PDB entry 1GQK | X-ray diffraction, 1.90 A resolution | chains A and B

# Chain A (and B)
Molecule: Alpha-D-glucuronidase
Organism: Cellvibrio japonicus
Notes: EC 3.2.1.139; chain B of this document is another copy of the same molecule, construct and numbering; everything in this record applies to it too
UniProtKB: Q8VP74 (Q8VP74_9GAMM); residues 5-712 here correspond to UniProt positions 25-732 (UniProt number = residue number + 20)
Chain sequence (708 residues; row label = number of the first residue in the row):
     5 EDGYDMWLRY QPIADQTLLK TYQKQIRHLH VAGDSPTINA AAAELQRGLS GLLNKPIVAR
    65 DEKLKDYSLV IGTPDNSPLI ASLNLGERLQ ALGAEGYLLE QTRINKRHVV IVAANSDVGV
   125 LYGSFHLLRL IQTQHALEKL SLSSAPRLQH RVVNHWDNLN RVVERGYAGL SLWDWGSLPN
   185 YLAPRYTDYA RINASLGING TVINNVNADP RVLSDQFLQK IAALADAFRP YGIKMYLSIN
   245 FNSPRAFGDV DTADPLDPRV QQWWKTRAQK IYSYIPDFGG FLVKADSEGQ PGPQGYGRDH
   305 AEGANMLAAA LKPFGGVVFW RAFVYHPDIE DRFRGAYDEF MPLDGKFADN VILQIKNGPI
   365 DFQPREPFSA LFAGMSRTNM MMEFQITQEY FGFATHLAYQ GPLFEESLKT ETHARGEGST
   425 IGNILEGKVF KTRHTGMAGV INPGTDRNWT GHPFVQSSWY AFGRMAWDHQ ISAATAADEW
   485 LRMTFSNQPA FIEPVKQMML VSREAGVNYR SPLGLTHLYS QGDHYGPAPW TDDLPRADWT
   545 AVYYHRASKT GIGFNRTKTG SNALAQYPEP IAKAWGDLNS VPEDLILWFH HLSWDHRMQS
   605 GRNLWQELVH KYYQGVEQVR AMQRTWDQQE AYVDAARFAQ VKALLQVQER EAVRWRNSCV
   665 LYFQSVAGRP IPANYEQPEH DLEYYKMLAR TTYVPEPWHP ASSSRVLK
Residues lining bound ligands: beta-D-glucopyranuronic acid (BDP): Trp160, Glu168, Arg169, Val210, Asn211, Lys288, Glu292, Arg325, Phe327, Lys360, Asp365, Phe366, Glu393, Tyr394, His528

# How chain A and chain B interact
Residue-residue contacts (81):
  Asp6(A) - Arg451(B)  salt bridge
  Leu163(A) - Tyr697(B)  hydrogen bond (backbone-side chain)
  Asn164(A) - Tyr697(B)
  Asn164(A) - Pro701(B)
  Asn164(A) - Ser706(B)
  Asn164(A) - Ser707(B)  hydrogen bond
  Arg165(A) - Tyr697(B)
  Gly173(A) - Leu174(B)
  Leu174(A) - Gly173(B)
  Leu174(A) - Leu174(B)  hydrophobic
  Leu174(A) - Pro701(B)  hydrophobic
  Trp179(A) - Tyr697(B)  hydrophobic
  Gly180(A) - Thr399(B)
  Gly180(A) - Val651(B)
  Gly180(A) - Tyr697(B)
  Gly180(A) - Pro699(B)
  Ser181(A) - Leu648(B)
  Asn184(A) - Ala647(B)
  Asn184(A) - Gln650(B)  hydrogen bond
  Asn184(A) - Val651(B)
  Asn184(A) - Arg654(B)  hydrogen bond
  Tyr185(A) - Gln644(B)
  Tyr185(A) - Ala647(B)  hydrophobic
  Ala212(A) - Arg709(B)  hydrogen bond (backbone-side chain)
  Asp213(A) - Arg709(B)
  Pro214(A) - Arg709(B)
  Arg215(A) - Tyr697(B)
  Arg215(A) - Ser706(B)  hydrogen bond (side chain-backbone)
  Arg215(A) - Ser707(B)
  Arg215(A) - Ser708(B)  hydrogen bond (side chain-backbone)
  Arg215(A) - Leu711(B)
  Ser218(A) - Leu711(B)
  Gln220(A) - Thr695(B)  hydrogen bond (side chain-backbone)
  Gln220(A) - Thr696(B)
  Gln220(A) - Tyr697(B)  hydrogen bond (side chain-backbone)
  Phe221(A) - Tyr697(B)  hydrophobic
  Asn244(A) - Arg709(B)
  Ala250(A) - Leu711(B)
  Phe251(A) - Leu711(B)  hydrophobic
  Phe251(A) - Lys712(B)
  Gly252(A) - Lys712(B)  hydrogen bond (backbone-side chain)
  Thr399(A) - Gly180(B)
  Arg451(A) - Asp6(B)  salt bridge
  Arg451(A) - Arg451(B)
  Gln644(A) - Tyr185(B)
  Ala647(A) - Asn184(B)
  Ala647(A) - Tyr185(B)  hydrophobic
  Leu648(A) - Ser181(B)
  Gln650(A) - Asn184(B)  hydrogen bond
  Val651(A) - Gly180(B)
  Val651(A) - Asn184(B)
  Arg654(A) - Asn184(B)  hydrogen bond
  Thr695(A) - Gln220(B)  hydrogen bond (backbone-side chain)
  Thr696(A) - Gln220(B)
  Tyr697(A) - Leu163(B)  hydrogen bond (side chain-backbone)
  Tyr697(A) - Asn164(B)
  Tyr697(A) - Arg165(B)
  Tyr697(A) - Trp179(B)  hydrophobic
  Tyr697(A) - Gly180(B)
  Tyr697(A) - Arg215(B)
  Tyr697(A) - Gln220(B)  hydrogen bond (backbone-side chain)
  Tyr697(A) - Phe221(B)  hydrophobic
  Pro699(A) - Gly180(B)
  Pro701(A) - Asn164(B)
  Pro701(A) - Leu174(B)  hydrophobic
  Ser706(A) - Asn164(B)
  Ser706(A) - Arg215(B)  hydrogen bond (backbone-side chain)
  Ser707(A) - Asn164(B)  hydrogen bond
  Ser707(A) - Arg215(B)
  Ser708(A) - Arg215(B)  hydrogen bond (backbone-side chain)
  Arg709(A) - Asn211(B)
  Arg709(A) - Ala212(B)  hydrogen bond (side chain-backbone)
  Arg709(A) - Asp213(B)
  Arg709(A) - Pro214(B)
  Arg709(A) - Asn244(B)
  Leu711(A) - Arg215(B)
  Leu711(A) - Ser218(B)
  Leu711(A) - Ala250(B)
  Leu711(A) - Phe251(B)  hydrophobic
  Lys712(A) - Phe251(B)
  Lys712(A) - Gly252(B)  hydrogen bond (side chain-backbone)
Other interface residues (no listed pair), chain A (46 interface residues in all): Val166, Asn211, Thr449, Ala643, Glu700
Other interface residues (no listed pair), chain B (46 interface residues in all): Val166, Thr449, Ala643, Glu700

# In short
Chain A and chain B each contribute 46 residues to their interface, with 20 hydrogen bonds and 2 salt bridges.
Polar contacts include Asp6(A)-Arg451(B), Leu163(A)-Tyr697(B) and Asn164(A)-Ser707(B). Ligands of chain A:
beta-D-glucopyranuronic acid.
Chain A and chain B are both Alpha-D-glucuronidase (Cellvibrio japonicus); the structure, Structure of
Pseudomonas cellulosa alpha-D-glucuronidase complexed with glucuronic acid, was determined by X-ray
diffraction, deposited together with 1GQI and 1GQL.
